PDB entry 9GL5 | X-ray diffraction, 1.90 A resolution | chain A

[Chain A]
Molecule: ATP-binding motif-containing protein pilF
Source organism: Thermus thermophilus HB27
Reference sequence: Q72H73 (Q72H73_THET2); residues 159-302 here = UniProt positions 159-302
Sequence (146 residues; numbered 157 to 302; the number before each row is that of its first residue):
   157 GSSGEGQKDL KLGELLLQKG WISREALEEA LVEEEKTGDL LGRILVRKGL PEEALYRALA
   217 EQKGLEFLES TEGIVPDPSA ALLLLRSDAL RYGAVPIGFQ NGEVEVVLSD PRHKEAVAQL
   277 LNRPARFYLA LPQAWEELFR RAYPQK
Unresolved in the structure: 157-164, 302
Sequence notes: expression tag (157-158); engineered mutation Glu190 (Gln in Q72H73)
Ligand contacts: c-di-GMP (C2E; 9,9'-[(2R,3R,3aS,5S,7aR,9R,10R,10aS,12S,14aR)-3,5,10,12-tetrahydroxy-5,12-dioxidooctahydro-2H,7H-difuro[3,2-d:3',2'-j][1,3,7,9,2,8]tetraoxadiphosphacyclododecine-2,9-diyl]bis(2-amino-1,9-dihydro-6H-purin-6-one)): Lys167, Leu168, Gly169, Glu170, Leu183, Leu187, Glu190, Asp195, Leu196, Leu197, Gly198, Arg199, Leu211, Leu215, Gln218, Lys219, Asp266, Pro267, Arg268
From the paper describing this entry:
  - binding site for c-di-GMP: Leu168, Glu190, Leu197, Gln218
  - mutagenesis - Q190E (Kd 800 nM): decreased binding to c-di-GMP

[Summary]
Bound to chain A: c-di-GMP. The paper reports a binding site for c-di-GMP at Leu168, Glu190 and Leu197 among
others; Q190E reduces binding to c-di-GMP.
Chain A is ATP-binding motif-containing protein pilF (Thermus thermophilus HB27); the structure, X-ray
structure of the Thermus thermophilus Q190E mutant of the PilF-GSPIIB domain in the c-di-GMP bound ..., was
determined by X-ray diffraction together with 9GLG from the same study.
